PDB entry 6M4G | electron microscopy, 2.80 A resolution | chains J and E of the 10 polymer chains in the assembly

== Chain J ==
Molecule: 147-nt DNA strand
Source organism: Homo sapiens
Sequence (147 nucleotides; row label = number of the first residue in the row):
     1 ATCGAGAATC CCGGTGCCGA GGCCGCTCAA TTGGTCGTAG ACAGCTCTAG CACCGCTTAA
    61 ACGCACGTAC GCGCTGTCCC CCGCGTTTTA ACCGCCAAGG GGATTACTCC CTAGTCTCCA
   121 GGCACGTGTC AGATATATAC ATCCGAT
Disordered / not traced: 1-27, 121-147

== Chain E ==
Name: Histone H3.1
Source organism: Homo sapiens
Reference sequence: P68431 (H31_HUMAN); residues 0-135 here correspond to UniProt positions 1-136 (UniProt number = residue number + 1)
Amino-acid sequence (136 residues; numbered 0 to 135; the number before each row is that of its first residue; numbering starts at 0):
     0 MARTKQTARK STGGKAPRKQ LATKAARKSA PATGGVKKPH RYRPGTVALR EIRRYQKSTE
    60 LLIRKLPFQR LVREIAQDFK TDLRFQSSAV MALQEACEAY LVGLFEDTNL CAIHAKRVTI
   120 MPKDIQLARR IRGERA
Disordered / not traced: 0-59, 134-135
Swiss-Prot annotation at these positions:
  - modified residue: Arg-2 (Asymmetric dimethylarginine), Thr-3 (Phosphothreonine), Lys-4 (Allysine), Gln-5 (5-glutamyl dopamine), Thr-6 (Phosphothreonine), Arg-8 (Citrulline), Lys-9 (N6,N6,N6-trimethyllysine), Ser-10 (ADP-ribosylserine), Thr-11 (Phosphothreonine), Lys-14 (N6-(2-hydroxyisobutyryl)lysine), Arg-17 (Asymmetric dimethylarginine), Lys-18 (N6-(2-hydroxyisobutyryl)lysine), Lys-23 (N6-(2-hydroxyisobutyryl)lysine), Arg-26 (Citrulline), Lys-27 (N6,N6,N6-trimethyllysine), Ser-28 (ADP-ribosylserine), Lys-36 (N6,N6,N6-trimethyllysine), Lys-37 (N6-methyllysine), Tyr-41 (Phosphotyrosine), Lys-56 (N6,N6,N6-trimethyllysine) and 8 more in UniProt
  - lipidation: Lys-18 (N6-decanoyllysine)

== How chain J and chain E interact ==
Contacting residue pairs (9):
  DG73(J) with Lys-115(E), salt bridge to the phosphate
  DA91(J) with Leu-65(E), phosphate contact; Pro-66(E), phosphate contact; Arg-69(E), salt bridge to the phosphate
  DC92(J) with Arg-63(E), phosphate contact; Lys-64(E), phosphate contact; Leu-65(E), hydrogen bond to the phosphate
  DG100(J) with Arg-83(E), hydrogen bond to the phosphate
  DG101(J) with Arg-83(E), salt bridge to the phosphate
Also at the interface, not in a pair above, chain J (6 interface residues in all): DC72

== In short ==
6 residues of chain J and 7 residues of chain E are in contact; the contacts include 2 hydrogen bonds and 3
salt bridges. Polar pairs include DC92(J)/Leu-65(E), DG100(J)/Arg-83(E) and DG73(J)/Lys-115(E).
Chain J is a 147-nt DNA strand and chain E is Histone H3.1, both from Homo sapiens; the structure, Structural
mechanism of nucleosome dynamics governed by human histone variants H2A.B and H2A.Z.2.2, was determined by
electron microscopy together with 6M4H from the same study.
